PDB entry 3SPL | X-ray diffraction, 2.10 A resolution | chains B and F of the 4 polymer chains in the assembly

Chain B:
Protein: Aprataxin-like protein
Organism: Schizosaccharomyces pombe
UniProt: O74859 (APTX_SCHPO); residue numbers follow UniProt; this construct covers 33-232
Sequence (204 residues; numbered 29 to 232; the number before each row is that of its first residue):
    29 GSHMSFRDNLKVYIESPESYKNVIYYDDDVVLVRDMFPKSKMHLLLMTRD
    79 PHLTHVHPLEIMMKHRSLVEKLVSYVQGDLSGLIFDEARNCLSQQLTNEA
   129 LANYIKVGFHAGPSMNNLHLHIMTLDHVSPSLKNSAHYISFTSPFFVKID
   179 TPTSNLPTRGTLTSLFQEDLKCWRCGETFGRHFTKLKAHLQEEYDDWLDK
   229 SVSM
Not modelled in the structure: 29-32
Sequence notes: expression tag (29-32); engineered mutation Ala130 (Cys in O74859)
Curated features (UniProtKB/Swiss-Prot):
  - region (Interaction with DNA): Asp63 to Lys67, His138 to His149, Lys161 to His165, Arg209 to Thr212
  - active site: His147 (Nucleophile)
  - binding site (Zn(2+)): Cys200, Cys203, His217, Glu221
  - site: Tyr41 (Interaction with DNA)
  - mutagenesis: Phe34 (F34A: Decreased affinity for DNA), Tyr41 (Y41A: Mildly decreased DNAppG decapping activity), Asp63 (D63A: Strongly decreased DNAppG decapping activity), Phe65 (F65A: Nearly abolishes enzyme activity), Lys67 (K67E: Loss of enzyme activity. Strongly reduced affinity for DNA), His138 (H138A: Decreased enzyme activity. Mildly decreases affinity for DNA), Ser142 (S142A/E: Nearly abolishes enzyme activity. Mildly decreases affinity for DNA), His147 (H147A: Loss of enzyme activity; H147N: Loss of enzyme activity), His149 (H149A: Nearly abolishes enzyme activity), Lys161 (K161A: Strongly decreases abolishes enzyme activity. Decreased affinity for DNA; K161E: Nearly abolishes enzyme activity. Strongly reduced affinity for DNA), His165 (H165A: Slightly decreased enzyme activity; H165E: Nearly abolishes enzyme activity. Strongly reduced affinity for DNA), Ser168 (S168A: Decreased enzyme activity)
Bound ions: Zn2+: Cys200, Cys203, His217, Glu221
Small-molecule neighbours: adenosine monophosphate (AMP): Asn37, Leu38, Tyr41, Arg62, Asp63, Met64, Phe65, Lys67, His71, Leu73, His138, Pro141, Ser142, Met143, His147, His149, Phe169
From the paper describing this entry:
  - binding site for the 15-nt DNA strand: Phe34, Phe65, Lys67, Lys161, His165
  - mutagenesis - F34A: decreased binding to the 15-nt DNA strand
  - binding site for the 17-nt DNA strand (chain F): Arg209, Phe211, Thr212
  - binding site for adenosine monophosphate: His71, His147, His149
  - catalytic residues: His138 (proposed by the authors, not directly observed)
  - catalytic residues: His147

Chain F:
Molecule: 17-nt DNA strand
Sequence (17 nucleotides; numbered 1 to 17; the number before each row is that of its first residue):
     1 GTCACTATCGGAATGAG
Not modelled in the structure: 15-17

How chain B and chain F interact:
Pairs across the interface - 17 pairs, chain B then chain F:
  Phe34(B) with DT2(F), stacking on the base
  Phe65(B) with DC3(F), phosphate contact; DA4(F), phosphate contact
  Lys67(B) with DC3(F), salt bridge to the phosphate
  Ser142(B) with DG1(F), hydrogen bond to the phosphate; DT2(F), sugar contact
  Met143(B) with DT2(F), sugar contact
  Lys161(B) with DA4(F), salt bridge to the phosphate
  Ala164(B) with DG1(F), base contact
  His165(B) with DG1(F), phosphate contact; DT2(F), salt bridge to the phosphate; DC3(F), salt bridge to the phosphate
  Ser168(B) with DG1(F), sugar contact
  Phe173(B) with DG1(F), sugar contact
  Thr191(B) with DG1(F), base contact
  Phe194(B) with DG1(F), stacking on the base
  Gln195(B) with DG1(F), base contact
Other interface residues (no listed pair), chain B (14 interface residues in all): Gly140

Summary:
Chain B and chain F form an interface of 14 and 4 residues respectively; the contacts include 1 hydrogen bond,
4 salt bridges and 2 aromatic stacking contacts. Among the polar pairs are Ser142(B)-DG1(F), Lys67(B)-DC3(F)
and Lys161(B)-DA4(F). The paper reports catalytic residues His138(B) and His147(B); F34A of chain B reduces
binding to the 15-nt DNA strand.
Chain B is Aprataxin-like protein (Schizosaccharomyces pombe) and chain F is a 17-nt DNA strand; the
structure, Crystal structure of aprataxin ortholog Hnt3 in complex with DNA and AMP, was determined by X-ray
diffraction, deposited together with 3SP4 and 3SPD.
